PDB entry 3DDC | X-ray diffraction, 1.80 A resolution | chains A and B

Chain A:
Protein: GTPase HRas
From: Homo sapiens
Notes: EC 3.6.5.2
UniProt: P01112 (RASH_HUMAN); residue numbers follow UniProt; this construct covers 1-166
Chain sequence (166 residues; numbered 1 to 166; the number before each row is that of its first residue):
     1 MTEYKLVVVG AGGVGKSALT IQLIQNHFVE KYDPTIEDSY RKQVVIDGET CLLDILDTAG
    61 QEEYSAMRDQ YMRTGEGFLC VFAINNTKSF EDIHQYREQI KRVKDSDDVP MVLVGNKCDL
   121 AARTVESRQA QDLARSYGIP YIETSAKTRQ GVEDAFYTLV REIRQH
Differences from the reference sequence: engineered mutation Glu-30 (Asp in P01112), Lys-31 (Glu in P01112)
Bound ions: Mg2+: Ser-17, Thr-35 (together with GMP-PNP)
Ligand contacts: GMP-PNP (GNP; phosphoaminophosphonic acid-guanylate ester): Ala-11, Gly-12, Gly-13, Val-14, Gly-15, Lys-16, Ser-17, Ala-18, Phe-28, Val-29, Glu-30, Lys-31, Tyr-32, Asp-33, Pro-34, Thr-35, Thr-58, Ala-59, Gly-60, Gln-61, Asn-116, Lys-117, Asp-119, Leu-120, Ser-145, Ala-146, Lys-147
What the authors report for this chain:
  - mutagenesis - Y64A (Kd 0.2 uM): unchanged binding to Raf-RBD
  - mutagenesis - D30E/E31K (Kd 1.23 uM): decreased binding to Ras association domain-containing family protein 5 (chain B)

Chain B:
Protein: Ras association domain-containing family protein 5
From: Mus musculus
Notes: fragment: ras binding domain
UniProt: Q5EBH1 (RASF5_MOUSE); numbering as in UniProt (aligned over 200-357)
Chain sequence (163 residues; row label = number of the first residue in the row):
   195 GSPEFPPTIQ EIKQKIDSYN SREKHCLGMK LSEDGTYTGF IKVHLKLRRP VTVPAGIRPQ
   255 SIYDAIKEVN PAATTDKRTS FYLPLDAIKQ MHISSTTTVS EVIQGLLDKF MVVDNPQKFA
   315 LFKRIHKDGQ VLFQKLSIAD YPLYLRLLAG PDTDVLSFVL KEN
Unresolved in the structure: 195-199, 249-273
Differences from the reference sequence: expression tag (195-199); engineered mutation Met-285 (Leu in Q5EBH1), Asp-302 (Lys in Q5EBH1)
What the authors report for this chain:
  - mutagenesis - K302D: decreased binding to Ras
  - mutagenesis - K302D (Kd 0.69 uM): increased binding to Rap1
  - conformationally variable residues (order/disorder transition): Ala-249 to Thr-273

Chain A / chain B interface:
Contacting residue pairs (31; chain A residue first):
  Ile-24(A) with Leu-277(B); Leu-279(B), hydrophobic
  Gln-25(A) with Leu-279(B); Phe-304(B)
  Asn-26(A) with Leu-277(B)
  His-27(A) with Phe-304(B); Met-305(B)
  Glu-30(A) with Met-305(B)
  Asp-33(A) with Lys-283(B), salt bridge; Lys-303(B), salt bridge
  Ile-36(A) with Leu-221(B), hydrophobic; Phe-234(B), hydrophobic; Gln-284(B); His-286(B)
  Glu-37(A) with Gln-284(B)
  Asp-38(A) with Ile-282(B); Lys-283(B), salt bridge; Gln-284(B), hydrogen bond (side chain-backbone)
  Ser-39(A) with Ala-281(B); Ile-282(B), hydrogen bond (backbone-backbone)
  Tyr-40(A) with Asp-280(B); Ala-281(B), hydrophobic; Phe-304(B)
  Arg-41(A) with Asp-280(B), salt bridge
  Lys-42(A) with Leu-277(B)
  Glu-63(A) with Cys-220(B)
  Tyr-64(A) with Cys-220(B); Phe-234(B)
  Ala-66(A) with Lys-218(B)
  Met-67(A) with Cys-220(B), hydrophobic; Leu-221(B), hydrophobic
Other interface residues (no listed pair), chain A (19 interface residues in all): Phe-28, Gln-70
Other interface residues (no listed pair), chain B (16 interface residues in all): Met-285
Interface features reported in the paper:
  - pairs named by the authors: Asp-33(A)/Lys-283(B) (water-mediated contact), Asp-33(A)/Lys-303(B), Glu-37(A)/Lys-236(B) (water-mediated contact), Asp-38(A)/Lys-283(B) (salt bridge), Tyr-64(A)/Phe-234(B) (hydrophobic contact), Met-67(A)/Leu-221(B) (hydrophobic contact), Cys-220(B)/Tyr-64(A) (hydrophobic contact), Cys-220(B)/Met-67(A) (hydrophobic contact), Lys-283(B)/Pro-34(A) (water-mediated contact)
  - interface residues, chain A: Ile-36(A)
  - hot spots on chain B (mutagenesis) - D280A, Q284A: decreased binding to GTPase HRas (chain A)

Overview:
Chain A and chain B form an interface of 19 and 16 residues respectively; the contacts include 2 hydrogen
bonds and 4 salt bridges. Polar pairs include Asp-33(A)/Lys-283(B), Asp-33(A)/Lys-303(B) and
Asp-38(A)/Lys-283(B). The authors report water-mediated contacts between Asp-33(A) and Lys-283(B), Glu-37(A)
and Lys-236(B) and Lys-283(B) and Pro-34(A); a contact between Asp-33(A) and Lys-303(B); a salt bridge between
Asp-38(A) and Lys-283(B). The paper reports that D280A and Q284A of chain B reduce binding to GTPase HRas
(chain A); the interface residue Ile-36(A); 5 substitutions were tested in all.
Chain A is GTPase HRas (Homo sapiens) and chain B is Ras association domain-containing family protein 5 (Mus
musculus); the structure, Crystal Structure of NORE1A in Complex with RAS, was determined by X-ray
diffraction.
